Entry 5KJ4 (X-ray diffraction, 3.35 A resolution); this record covers chain A.

# Chain A
Molecule: Protocadherin-15
Source organism: Mus musculus
Notes: fragment: Cadherin 9 and 10, residues 924-1149
UniProt: Q99PJ1 (PCD15_MOUSE); residues 898-1123 here correspond to UniProt positions 924-1149 (UniProt number = residue number + 26)
Amino-acid sequence (234 residues; row label = number of the first residue in the row):
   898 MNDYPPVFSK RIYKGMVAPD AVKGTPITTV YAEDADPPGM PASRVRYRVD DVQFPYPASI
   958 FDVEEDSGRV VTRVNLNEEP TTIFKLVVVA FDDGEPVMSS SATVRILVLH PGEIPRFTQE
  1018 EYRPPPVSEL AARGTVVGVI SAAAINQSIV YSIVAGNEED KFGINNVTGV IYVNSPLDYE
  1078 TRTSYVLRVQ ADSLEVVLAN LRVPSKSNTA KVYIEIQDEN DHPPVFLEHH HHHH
Not modelled in the structure: 1126-1131
Differences from the reference sequence: expression tag (1124-1131)
Bound ions: Ca2+ site 1: Asn899, Tyr901, Asp931, Asp933, Ala939, Asp989; Ca2+ site 2: Glu1026, Glu1077, Asp1115, Glu1116, Asp1118; Ca2+ site 3: Glu1026, Asp1075, Asp1118
UniProt features mapped onto this chain:
  - glycosylation (N-linked (GlcNAc...) asparagine): Asn1043, Asn1063

# Summary
Asn899, Tyr901, Asp931, Asp933, Ala939 and Asp989 form the Ca2+ site 1. Glu1026, Glu1077, Asp1115, Glu1116 and
Asp1118 coordinate Ca2+ site 2.
Chain A is Protocadherin-15 (Mus musculus); the structure, Crystal Structure of Mouse Protocadherin-15 EC9-10,
was determined by X-ray diffraction (same publication as 4XHZ).
